6TTZ - chains A and G of the 7 polymer chains in the assembly; structure by X-ray diffraction, 2.20 A resolution.

# Chain A (and G)
Molecule: ATP-dependent Clp protease proteolytic subunit
From: Staphylococcus aureus
Notes: EC 3.4.21.92; chain G of this document is another copy of the same molecule, construct and numbering; everything in this record applies to it too
UniProt: A0A077UUA2 (A0A077UUA2_STAAU); residues 1-195 here = UniProt positions 1-195
Amino-acid sequence (203 residues; numbered 1 to 203; the number before each row is that of its first residue):
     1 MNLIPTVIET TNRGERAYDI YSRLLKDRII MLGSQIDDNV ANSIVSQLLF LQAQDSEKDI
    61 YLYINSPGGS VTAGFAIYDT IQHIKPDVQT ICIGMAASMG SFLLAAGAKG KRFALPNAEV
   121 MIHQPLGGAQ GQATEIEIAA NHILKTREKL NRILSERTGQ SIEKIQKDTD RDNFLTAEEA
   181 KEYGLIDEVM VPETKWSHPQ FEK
Unresolved in the structure: 1-2, 193-203 (chain G: 1-2, 12-13, 194-203)
Construct notes: expression tag (196-203)
Residues lining bound ligands:
  - NWT (N-[(2S)-3-(3,5-difluorophenyl)-1-[[(3S,9S,13S,15R,19S,22S)-15,19-dimethyl-2,8,12,18,21-pentaoxo-11-oxa-1,7,17,20-tetrazatetracyclo[20.4.0.03,7.013,17]hexacosan-9-yl]amino]-1-oxopropan-2-yl]heptanamide), molecule 1: R23, L24, D27, I29, Y61, Y63, Q89, I91, I93, F113, L115, M190
  - NWT, molecule 2: V45, L49, F50, Q52, A53, D79, T80, H83, K85
From the paper describing this entry:
  - contacts within the chain: V7-I20 (hydrophobic contact)
  - binding site for NWT: D27, M190
  - conformationally variable residues (side-chain flip): E9, R23, D27
  - mutagenesis - E9V, R23P: increased growth in response to ADEP
  - mutagenesis - E9A, R23A, D27A, A133T, A133V, N173D: abolished catalytic activity
  - mutagenesis - E9A: decreased catalytic activity on SaClpXP
  - mutagenesis - Q132H: decreased catalytic activity on ADEP
  - mutagenesis - M190T: unchanged catalytic activity
  - mutagenesis - M190T: decreased binding to ADEP
  - catalytic residues: D172 (citing earlier work)
  - mutagenesis - M190T: abolished catalytic activity on ClpX

# Chain A / chain G interface
Pairs across the interface - 55 pairs, chain A then chain G:
  L3(A) - Y21(G)  hydrophobic
  P5(A) - S22(G)
  P5(A) - L25(G)  hydrophobic
  P5(A) - S43(G)
  P5(A) - Q47(G)
  T6(A) - S22(G)  hydrogen bond (backbone-side chain)
  V7(A) - L25(G)  hydrophobic
  V7(A) - F50(G)  hydrophobic
  I8(A) - R16(G)
  I8(A) - Y18(G)  hydrophobic
  I8(A) - Q54(G)
  E9(A) - F50(G)
  E15(A) - R16(G)  salt bridge
  A17(A) - R16(G)
  I20(A) - S46(G)
  I20(A) - Q47(G)
  I20(A) - F50(G)  hydrophobic
  Y21(A) - N39(G)
  Y21(A) - N42(G)
  Y21(A) - S43(G)  hydrogen bond (side chain-backbone)
  Y21(A) - S46(G)
  R23(A) - F50(G)
  L24(A) - S46(G)
  M31(A) - S46(G)
  G33(A) - D38(G)
  G33(A) - N42(G)  hydrogen bond (backbone-side chain)
  Y63(A) - L49(G)  hydrophobic
  N65(A) - D38(G)  hydrogen bond
  N65(A) - N42(G)  hydrogen bond
  I93(A) - N42(G)
  G94(A) - T72(G)
  G94(A) - A76(G)
  M95(A) - T72(G)
  L115(A) - D79(G)
  P116(A) - D79(G)
  N117(A) - F75(G)
  N117(A) - Y78(G)
  N117(A) - D79(G)  hydrogen bond (backbone-side chain)
  N117(A) - K149(G)  hydrogen bond (backbone-side chain)
  N117(A) - I153(G)
  A118(A) - D79(G)
  E119(A) - T72(G)
  E119(A) - H142(G)  salt bridge
  E119(A) - T146(G)
  R171(A) - Q132(G)  hydrogen bond
  R171(A) - T134(G)
  R171(A) - E135(G)  salt bridge
  R171(A) - I138(G)
  D172(A) - I138(G)
  F174(A) - H142(G)
  T176(A) - K145(G)
  E179(A) - K145(G)  salt bridge
  M190(A) - H83(G)
  P192(A) - Q82(G)
  P192(A) - H83(G)
Also at the interface, not in a pair above, chain A (34 interface residues in all): R16, P67, V191
Also at the interface, not in a pair above, chain G (36 interface residues in all): D19, K26, A41, V45, T80, R152

# Summary
34 residues of chain A and 36 residues of chain G are in contact, with 8 hydrogen bonds and 4 salt bridges.
Polar contacts include E15(A)-R16(G), E119(A)-H142(G) and R171(A)-E135(G). The paper reports the catalytic
residue D172(A); E9A, R23A and D27A of chain A, among others, abolish catalytic activity; 10 substitutions
were tested in all.
Chain A and chain G are both ATP-dependent Clp protease proteolytic subunit (Staphylococcus aureus); the
structure, Structure of the ClpP:ADEP4-complex from Staphylococcus aureus (open state), was determined by
X-ray diffraction (same publication as 6TTY).
